PDB entry 4E51 | X-ray diffraction, 2.65 A resolution | chains A and B

[Chain A (and B)]
Molecule: Histidine--tRNA ligase
From: Burkholderia thailandensis
Notes: EC 6.1.1.21; chain B of this document is another copy of the same molecule, construct and numbering; everything in this record applies to it too
UniProt: Q2SWE3 (SYH_BURTA); residue numbers follow UniProt; this construct covers 1-446
Chain sequence (467 residues; row label = number of the first residue in the row; numbers below 1 keep their minus sign (Met-20 is residue -20)):
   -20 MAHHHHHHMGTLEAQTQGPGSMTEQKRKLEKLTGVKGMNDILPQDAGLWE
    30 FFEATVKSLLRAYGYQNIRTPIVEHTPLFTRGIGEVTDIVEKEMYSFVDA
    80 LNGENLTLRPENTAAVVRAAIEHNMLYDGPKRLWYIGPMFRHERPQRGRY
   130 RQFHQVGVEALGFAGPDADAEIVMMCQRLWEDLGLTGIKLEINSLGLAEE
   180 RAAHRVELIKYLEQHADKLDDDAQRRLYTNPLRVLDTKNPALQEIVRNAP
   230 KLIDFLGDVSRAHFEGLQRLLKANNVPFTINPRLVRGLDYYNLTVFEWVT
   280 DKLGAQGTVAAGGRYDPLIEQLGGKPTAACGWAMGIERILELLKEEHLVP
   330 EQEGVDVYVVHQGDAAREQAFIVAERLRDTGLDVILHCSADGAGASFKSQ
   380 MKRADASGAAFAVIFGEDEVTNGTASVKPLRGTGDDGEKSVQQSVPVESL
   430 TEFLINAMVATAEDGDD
Unresolved in the structure: -20 to 8, 125-127, 282-285, 410-418, 440-446 (chain B: -20 to 7, 61-66, 123-127, 197-202, 215-218, 281-285, 410-418, 440-446)
Construct notes: expression tag (-20 to 0)
Ligand contacts: histidine (HIS): Glu90, Thr92, Tyr114, Arg120, Gln134, Val137, Glu138, Arg265, Leu267, Tyr269, Tyr270, Ala290, Gly291, Gly292, Tyr294, Gly310, Trp311, Ala312
What the authors report for this chain:
  - binding site for histidine: Glu90, Thr92, Tyr269, Tyr270

[Interface between chain A and chain B]
Pairs across the interface (163; chain A residue first):
  Glu9(A) - Arg60(B)  hydrogen bond (backbone-side chain)
  Lys10(A) - Ile100(B)
  Lys10(A) - Leu301(B)
  Lys10(A) - Gly302(B)
  Leu11(A) - Leu57(B)  hydrophobic
  Leu11(A) - Arg60(B)
  Leu11(A) - Arg97(B)
  Thr12(A) - His54(B)  hydrogen bond (backbone-side chain)
  Thr12(A) - Arg97(B)
  Thr12(A) - Glu101(B)
  Gly13(A) - Arg97(B)
  Gly13(A) - Glu101(B)  hydrogen bond (backbone-side chain)
  Val14(A) - Val52(B)
  Val14(A) - Glu53(B)
  Val14(A) - Leu85(B)  hydrophobic
  Met17(A) - Pro50(B)
  Met17(A) - Val52(B)  hydrophobic
  Asn18(A) - Pro50(B)
  Asp19(A) - Arg48(B)
  Asp19(A) - Thr49(B)
  Asp19(A) - Pro50(B)
  Asp19(A) - Arg97(B)  salt bridge
  Asp19(A) - Ala98(B)
  Asp19(A) - His102(B)  salt bridge
  Ile20(A) - Ile47(B)
  Ile20(A) - Arg48(B)  hydrogen bond (backbone-backbone)
  Leu21(A) - Asn46(B)
  Leu21(A) - Ile47(B)  hydrophobic
  Leu21(A) - His102(B)
  Leu21(A) - Met104(B)  hydrophobic
  Pro22(A) - Gln45(B)
  Pro22(A) - Asn46(B)
  Pro22(A) - Met104(B)
  Pro22(A) - Leu112(B)  hydrophobic
  Trp28(A) - Arg48(B)
  Glu29(A) - Asn46(B)
  Glu32(A) - Arg48(B)  salt bridge
  Arg40(A) - Asp362(B)
  Ala41(A) - Arg357(B)  hydrogen bond (backbone-side chain)
  Ala41(A) - Asp362(B)
  Ala41(A) - Val363(B)  hydrogen bond (backbone-backbone)
  Tyr42(A) - Glu354(B)  hydrogen bond
  Tyr42(A) - Arg357(B)
  Tyr42(A) - Val363(B)
  Tyr42(A) - Ile364(B)
  Gly43(A) - Val334(B)
  Gly43(A) - Ile364(B)
  Gln45(A) - Pro22(B)
  Asn46(A) - Leu21(B)
  Asn46(A) - Pro22(B)
  Ile47(A) - Ile20(B)
  Ile47(A) - Leu21(B)  hydrophobic
  Arg48(A) - Asp19(B)
  Arg48(A) - Ile20(B)  hydrogen bond (backbone-backbone)
  Arg48(A) - Trp28(B)
  Arg48(A) - Glu32(B)  salt bridge
  Thr49(A) - Asp19(B)
  Pro50(A) - Met17(B)
  Pro50(A) - Asp19(B)
  Pro50(A) - Gln131(B)
  Ile51(A) - Phe119(B)  hydrophobic
  Ile51(A) - Gln131(B)  hydrogen bond (backbone-side chain)
  Val52(A) - Val14(B)
  Val52(A) - Met17(B)  hydrophobic
  Glu53(A) - Val14(B)
  His54(A) - Thr12(B)  hydrogen bond (side chain-backbone)
  Pro56(A) - Leu11(B)  hydrophobic
  Leu57(A) - Leu11(B)  hydrophobic
  Arg60(A) - Glu9(B)  hydrogen bond (side chain-backbone)
  Arg60(A) - Leu11(B)
  Tyr74(A) - Asp78(B)
  Phe76(A) - Phe76(B)  hydrophobic
  Asp78(A) - Tyr74(B)
  Asp78(A) - His121(B)  salt bridge
  Asp78(A) - Arg130(B)  salt bridge
  Ala79(A) - His121(B)
  Leu80(A) - His121(B)
  Glu83(A) - Val14(B)
  Glu83(A) - Arg130(B)  salt bridge
  Leu85(A) - Val14(B)  hydrophobic
  Leu85(A) - Tyr74(B)  hydrophobic
  Leu87(A) - Leu87(B)  hydrophobic
  Arg97(A) - Leu11(B)
  Arg97(A) - Thr12(B)
  Arg97(A) - Gly13(B)
  Arg97(A) - Asp19(B)  salt bridge
  Ala98(A) - Asp19(B)
  Ile100(A) - Lys10(B)
  Glu101(A) - Thr12(B)
  Glu101(A) - Gly13(B)  hydrogen bond (side chain-backbone)
  His102(A) - Asp19(B)  salt bridge
  His102(A) - Leu21(B)
  Met104(A) - Pro22(B)
  Asp107(A) - Arg382(B)  hydrogen bond (backbone-side chain)
  Gly108(A) - Arg382(B)
  Arg111(A) - Ile364(B)
  Arg111(A) - Leu365(B)  hydrogen bond (side chain-backbone)
  Arg111(A) - Cys367(B)
  Leu112(A) - Pro22(B)  hydrophobic
  Phe119(A) - Ile51(B)  hydrophobic
  His121(A) - Asp78(B)  salt bridge
  His121(A) - Leu80(B)
  Gln131(A) - Pro50(B)
  Gln131(A) - Ile51(B)  hydrogen bond (side chain-backbone)
  Gly141(A) - Ala369(B)
  Phe142(A) - Cys367(B)
  Phe142(A) - Ala369(B)
  Ala143(A) - Ser368(B)
  Ala143(A) - Ala369(B)  hydrogen bond (backbone-backbone)
  Ala143(A) - Asp370(B)
  Ala143(A) - Gly371(B)
  Gly144(A) - Gly371(B)
  Asp146(A) - Phe350(B)
  Asp146(A) - Cys367(B)
  Ala149(A) - Phe350(B)  hydrophobic
  Glu150(A) - Phe350(B)
  Met153(A) - Phe350(B)  hydrophobic
  Met153(A) - Glu354(B)
  Arg157(A) - Glu354(B)  salt bridge
  Arg157(A) - Arg357(B)
  Arg157(A) - Asp358(B)  salt bridge
  Leu249(A) - Phe350(B)  hydrophobic
  Ala252(A) - Glu347(B)
  Ala252(A) - Ile351(B)
  Asn253(A) - Phe350(B)
  Asn253(A) - Ile351(B)
  Leu301(A) - Lys10(B)
  Gly302(A) - Leu8(B)
  Gly302(A) - Lys10(B)
  Glu347(A) - Ala252(B)
  Phe350(A) - Asp146(B)
  Phe350(A) - Met153(B)  hydrophobic
  Phe350(A) - Leu249(B)  hydrophobic
  Phe350(A) - Asn253(B)
  Ile351(A) - Asn253(B)
  Glu354(A) - Tyr42(B)  hydrogen bond
  Glu354(A) - Met153(B)
  Glu354(A) - Arg157(B)  salt bridge
  Arg357(A) - Ala41(B)  hydrogen bond (side chain-backbone)
  Arg357(A) - Tyr42(B)
  Arg357(A) - Arg157(B)
  Asp358(A) - Arg157(B)  salt bridge
  Asp362(A) - Arg40(B)
  Asp362(A) - Ala41(B)
  Val363(A) - Ala41(B)  hydrogen bond (backbone-backbone)
  Val363(A) - Tyr42(B)
  Ile364(A) - Tyr42(B)
  Ile364(A) - Gly43(B)
  Ile364(A) - Arg111(B)
  Leu365(A) - Arg111(B)  hydrogen bond (backbone-side chain)
  Cys367(A) - Arg111(B)
  Cys367(A) - Phe142(B)
  Cys367(A) - Asp146(B)  hydrogen bond
  Ser368(A) - Asp146(B)
  Ala369(A) - Pro109(B)  hydrophobic
  Ala369(A) - Gly141(B)
  Ala369(A) - Phe142(B)
  Ala369(A) - Ala143(B)  hydrogen bond (backbone-backbone)
  Asp370(A) - Ala143(B)
  Gly371(A) - Ala143(B)
  Gly371(A) - Gly144(B)
  Arg382(A) - Asp107(B)  hydrogen bond (side chain-backbone)
  Arg382(A) - Gly108(B)
Also at the interface, not in a pair above, chain A (92 interface residues in all): Ala25, Pro109, Pro117, Ala147, Glu299, Val334, Arg346, Leu361, His366
Also at the interface, not in a pair above, chain B (91 interface residues in all): Asn18, Ala25, Glu29, Pro56, Trp113, Pro117, Ala147, Ala149, Glu150, Leu361, His366

[Summary]
The interface between chain A and chain B involves 92 residues on one side and 91 on the other; the contacts
include 23 hydrogen bonds and 14 salt bridges. Polar contacts include Asp19(A)-Arg97(B), Asp19(A)-His102(B)
and Glu32(A)-Arg48(B). Bound to chain A: histidine. From the paper: a binding site for histidine at Glu90(A),
Thr92(A) and Tyr269(A) among others.
Both chains are Histidine--tRNA ligase (Burkholderia thailandensis). Entry 4E51 (Crystal structure of a
histidyl-tRNA synthetase HisRS from Burkholderia thailandensis bound to histidine) was determined by X-ray
diffraction (same publication as 4GRI, 4G6Z, 4EX5, 3TZE and 3SP1).
